PDB entry 4MEY | X-ray diffraction, 3.95 A resolution | chains A and C of the 6 polymer chains in the assembly

== Chain A ==
Name: DNA-directed RNA polymerase subunit alpha
Source organism: Escherichia coli
Notes: EC 2.7.7.6
UniProt: P0A7Z4 (RPOA_ECOLI); numbering as in UniProt (aligned over 2-329)
Amino-acid sequence (335 residues; numbered -5 to 329; the number before each row is that of its first residue; numbers below 1 keep their minus sign (Met-5 is residue -5)):
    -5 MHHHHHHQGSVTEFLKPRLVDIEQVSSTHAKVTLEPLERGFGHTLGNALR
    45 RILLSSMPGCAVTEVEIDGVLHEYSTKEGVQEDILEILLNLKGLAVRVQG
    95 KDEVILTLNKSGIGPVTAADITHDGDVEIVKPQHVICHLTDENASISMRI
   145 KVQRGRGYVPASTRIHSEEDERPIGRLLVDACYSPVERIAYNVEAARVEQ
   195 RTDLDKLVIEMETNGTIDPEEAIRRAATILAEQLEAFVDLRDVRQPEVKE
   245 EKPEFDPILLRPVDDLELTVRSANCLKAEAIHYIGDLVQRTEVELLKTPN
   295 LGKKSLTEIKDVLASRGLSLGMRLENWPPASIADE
Unresolved in the structure: -5 to 4, 159-167, 234-246, 325-329
Construct notes: expression tag (-4 to 1)
Curated features (UniProtKB/Swiss-Prot):
  - region: Glu162 to Glu165 (Required for interaction with Crp at class II promoters)
  - modified residue: Arg265 (ADP-ribosylarginine), Lys297 (N6-acetyllysine), Lys298 (N6-acetyllysine)

== Chain C ==
Name: DNA-directed RNA polymerase subunit beta
Source organism: Escherichia coli
Notes: EC 2.7.7.6
UniProt: P0A8V2 (RPOB_ECOLI); residue numbers follow UniProt; this construct covers 1-1342
Amino-acid sequence (1342 residues; each row starts with the number of its first residue):
     1 MVYSYTEKKRIRKDFGKRPQVLDVPYLLSIQLDSFQKFIEQDPEGQYGLE
    51 AAFRSVFPIQSYSGNSELQYVSYRLGEPVFDVQECQIRGVTYSAPLRVKL
   101 RLVIYEREAPEGTVKDIKEQEVYMGEIPLMTDNGTFVINGTERVIVSQLH
   151 RSPGVFFDSDKGKTHSSGKVLYNARIIPYRGSWLDFEFDPKDNLFVRIDR
   201 RRKLPATIILRALNYTTEQILDLFFEKVIFEIRDNKLQMELVPERLRGET
   251 ASFDIEANGKVYVEKGRRITARHIRQLEKDDVKLIEVPVEYIAGKVVAKD
   301 YIDESTGELICAANMELSLDLLAKLSQSGHKRIETLFTNDLDHGPYISET
   351 LRVDPTNDRLSALVEIYRMMRPGEPPTREAAESLFENLFFSEDRYDLSAV
   401 GRMKFNRSLLREEIEGSGILSKDDIIDVMKKLIDIRNGKGEVDDIDHLGN
   451 RRIRSVGEMAENQFRVGLVRVERAVKERLSLGDLDTLMPQDMINAKPISA
   501 AVKEFFGSSQLSQFMDQNNPLSEITHKRRISALGPGGLTRERAGFEVRDV
   551 HPTHYGRVCPIETPEGPNIGLINSLSVYAQTNEYGFLETPYRKVTDGVVT
   601 DEIHYLSAIEEGNYVIAQANSNLDEEGHFVEDLVTCRSKGESSLFSRDQV
   651 DYMDVSTQQVVSVGASLIPFLEHDDANRALMGANMQRQAVPTLRADKPLV
   701 GTGMERAVAVDSGVTAVAKRGGVVQYVDASRIVIKVNEDEMYPGEAGIDI
   751 YNLTKYTRSNQNTCINQMPCVSLGEPVERGDVLADGPSTDLGELALGQNM
   801 RVAFMPWNGYNFEDSILVSERVVQEDRFTTIHIQELACVSRDTKLGPEEI
   851 TADIPNVGEAALSKLDESGIVYIGAEVTGGDILVGKVTPKGETQLTPEEK
   901 LLRAIFGEKASDVKDSSLRVPNGVSGTVIDVQVFTRDGVEKDKRALEIEE
   951 MQLKQAKKDLSEELQILEAGLFSRIRAVLVAGGVEAEKLDKLPRDRWLEL
  1001 GLTDEEKQNQLEQLAEQYDELKHEFEKKLEAKRRKITQGDDLAPGVLKIV
  1051 KVYLAVKRRIQPGDKMAGRHGNKGVISKINPIEDMPYDENGTPVDIVLNP
  1101 LGVPSRMNIGQILETHLGMAAKGIGDKINAMLKQQQEVAKLREFIQRAYD
  1151 LGADVRQKVDLSTFSDEEVMRLAENLRKGMPIATPVFDGAKEAEIKELLK
  1201 LGDLPTSGQIRLYDGRTGEQFERPVTVGYMYMLKLNHLVDDKMHARSTGS
  1251 YSLVTQQPLGGKAQFGGQRFGEMEVWALEAYGAAYTLQEMLTVKSDDVNG
  1301 RTKMYKNIVDGNHQMEPGMPESFNVLLKEIRSLGINIELEDE
Unresolved in the structure: 1-2
Curated features (UniProtKB/Swiss-Prot):
  - modified residue (N6-acetyllysine): Lys1022, Lys1200

== Chain A / chain C interface ==
Contacting residue pairs (50; chain A residue first):
  Asn41(A) with Gly1215(C); Thr1217(C), hydrogen bond (side chain-backbone); Gly1218(C)
  Arg44(A) with Glu1083(C); Tyr1087(C), hydrogen bond; Gly1215(C), hydrogen bond (side chain-backbone)
  Arg45(A) with Glu1083(C)
  Leu48(A) with Ile1082(C)
  Ser49(A) with Glu1083(C)
  His66(A) with Ile873(C); Thr927(C); Ile929(C)
  Glu67(A) with Thr927(C), hydrogen bond
  Tyr68(A) with Tyr756(C); Ile831(C), hydrophobic; Thr927(C); Ile929(C), hydrophobic; Ala1055(C)
  Thr70(A) with Ala729(C); Ser730(C), hydrogen bond
  Lys71(A) with Asp728(C)
  Glu72(A) with Ser730(C); Lys958(C)
  Gly73(A) with Asp728(C), hydrogen bond (backbone-side chain)
  Val74(A) with Asp728(C), hydrogen bond (backbone-side chain); Ala729(C), hydrogen bond (backbone-backbone)
  Gln75(A) with Val727(C); Asp728(C); Ala729(C), hydrogen bond (backbone-backbone); Pro769(C); Val771(C), hydrogen bond (side chain-backbone)
  Asp77(A) with Met768(C)
  Glu80(A) with Met768(C)
  Leu83(A) with Arg694(C)
  Lys86(A) with Asp826(C), salt bridge
  Thr134(A) with Val727(C), hydrogen bond (side chain-backbone)
  Tyr152(A) with Val823(C), hydrogen bond (side chain-backbone); Gln824(C)
  Asp174(A) with Asp826(C)
  Cys176(A) with Gln824(C)
  Arg182(A) with Thr1092(C), hydrogen bond
  Ile183(A) with Gly1091(C)
  Ala184(A) with Asn1090(C); Gly1091(C)
  Tyr185(A) with Tyr1087(C), hydrogen bond; Gly1218(C)
  Glu261(A) with Gly858(C); Glu859(C), hydrogen bond (side chain-backbone); Ala860(C)
  Ser309(A) with Phe906(C)
Other interface residues (no listed pair), chain A (32 interface residues in all): His37, Leu65, Glu76, Leu79
Other interface residues (no listed pair), chain C (40 interface residues in all): Lys755, Ser772, Gly874, Val928, Val1056, Lys1057, Glu1089, Asp1214, Arg1216

== Overview ==
Chain A and chain C form an interface of 32 and 40 residues respectively; the contacts include 15 hydrogen
bonds and 1 salt bridge. Among the polar pairs are Lys86(A)-Asp826(C), Asn41(A)-Thr1217(C) and
Arg44(A)-Tyr1087(C).
Here chain A is DNA-directed RNA polymerase subunit alpha and chain C is DNA-directed RNA polymerase subunit
beta, both from Escherichia coli. Entry 4MEY (Crystal structure of Escherichia coli RNA polymerase holoenzyme)
was determined by X-ray diffraction (same publication as 4MEX).
